PDB entry 2A9H | solution NMR | chains A and E of the 5 polymer chains in the assembly

== Chain A ==
Protein: Voltage-gated potassium channel
Source organism: Streptomyces lividans
Reference sequence: P0A334 (KCSA_STRLI); residue numbers follow UniProt; this construct covers 1-132
Amino-acid sequence (155 residues; row label = number of the first residue in the row; numbers below 1 keep their minus sign (Met-22 is residue -22)):
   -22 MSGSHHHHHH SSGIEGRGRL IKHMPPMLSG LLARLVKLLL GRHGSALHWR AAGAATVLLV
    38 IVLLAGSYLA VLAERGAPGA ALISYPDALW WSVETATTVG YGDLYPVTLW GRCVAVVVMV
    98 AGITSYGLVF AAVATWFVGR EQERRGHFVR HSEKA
Unresolved in the structure: -22 to 22, 120-132
Construct notes: cloning artifact (-22 to -19, -12 to 0); expression tag (-18 to -13); engineered mutation Ala58 (Gln in P0A334), Ser61 (Thr in P0A334), Asp64 (Arg in P0A334), Cys90 (Leu in P0A334), Tyr103 (Phe in P0A334), Phe107 (Thr in P0A334), Val110 (Leu in P0A334)
Curated features (UniProtKB/Swiss-Prot):
  - motif: Thr75 to Asp80 (Selectivity filter)
  - mutagenesis: Glu71 (E71A: Prevents channel inactivation)

== Chain E ==
Protein: charybdotoxin
Amino-acid sequence (37 residues; row label = number of the first residue in the row):
   801 EFTNVSCTTS KECWSVCQRL HNTSRGKCMN KKCRCYS
Modified residues: Glu801 (pyroglutamic acid; PCA)
Disulfides: Cys807-Cys828, Cys813-Cys833, Cys817-Cys835

== Chain A / chain E interface ==
Residue-residue contacts - 13 pairs, chain A then chain E:
  Gly56(A) - Lys831(E)
  Ala57(A) - Lys831(E)
  Ala58(A) - Asn830(E)
  Asp64(A) - Asn830(E)
  Tyr78(A) - Lys827(E)
  Gly79(A) - Lys827(E)
  Gly79(A) - Met829(E)
  Asp80(A) - Cys828(E)
  Asp80(A) - Met829(E)
  Asp80(A) - Asn830(E)
  Leu81(A) - Asn830(E)
  Tyr82(A) - Met829(E)
  Tyr82(A) - Arg834(E)

== In short ==
9 residues of chain A and 6 residues of chain E are in contact. From UniProt: one mutagenesis site on chain A.
Here chain A is Voltage-gated potassium channel (Streptomyces lividans) and chain E is charybdotoxin. Entry
2A9H (NMR structural studies of a potassium channel / charybdotoxin complex) was determined by solution NMR.
